8AA5 - chains CP1 and I of the 10 polymer chains in the assembly; structure by electron microscopy, 2.46 A resolution.

# Chain CP1
Molecule: TnsB
From: Scytonema hofmannii
Chain sequence (596 residues; numbered 1 to 596; the number before each row is that of its first residue):
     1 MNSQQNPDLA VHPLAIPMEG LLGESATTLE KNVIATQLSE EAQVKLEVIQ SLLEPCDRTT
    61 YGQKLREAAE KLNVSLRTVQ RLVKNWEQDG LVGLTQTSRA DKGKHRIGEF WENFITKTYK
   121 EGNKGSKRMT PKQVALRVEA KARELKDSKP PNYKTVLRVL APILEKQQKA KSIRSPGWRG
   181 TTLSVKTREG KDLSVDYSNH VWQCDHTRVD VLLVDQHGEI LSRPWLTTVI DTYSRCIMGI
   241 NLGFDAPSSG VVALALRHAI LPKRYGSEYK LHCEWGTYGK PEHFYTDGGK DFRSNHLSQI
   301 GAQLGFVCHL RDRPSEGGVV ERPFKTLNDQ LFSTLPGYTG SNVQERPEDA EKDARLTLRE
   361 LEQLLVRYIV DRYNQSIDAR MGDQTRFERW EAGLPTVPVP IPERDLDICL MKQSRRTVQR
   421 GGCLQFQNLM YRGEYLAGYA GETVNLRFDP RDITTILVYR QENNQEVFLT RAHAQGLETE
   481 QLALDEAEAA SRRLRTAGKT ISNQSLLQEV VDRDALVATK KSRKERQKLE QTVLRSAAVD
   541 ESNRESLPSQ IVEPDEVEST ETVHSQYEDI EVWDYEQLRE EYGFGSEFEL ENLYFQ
Disordered / not traced: 1-195, 288-293, 312-322, 340-352, 523-596
Reported in the primary citation:
  - binding site for Target_2: Arg-416, Gln-427, Asn-428
  - binding site for LE_Target: Arg-58, Arg-66, Arg-77, Lys-84, Arg-158, Arg-174, Lys-290
  - binding site for LE_PolyA: Thr-78, Arg-81, Arg-99, Lys-154, Arg-179
  - specificity-determining residues: Arg-106
  - binding site for RE_Target (chain I): Arg-174, Arg-223, Arg-416, Gln-425, Asn-428
  - conformationally variable residues (order/disorder transition): Ser-502 to Ser-522
  - catalytic residues: Asp-205, Asp-287, Glu-321
  - mutagenesis - R77A, R81A, R158A, R223A, R380A: decreased catalytic activity
  - binding site for RE_PolyA: Arg-179, Arg-380

# Chain I
Molecule: RE_Target
Sequence (79 nucleotides; each row starts with the number of its first residue):
     1 ATAAGGATTT TACTGATGAC AATAATTTGT CACAACGACA TATAATTAGT CACTGTACAC
    61 GTAGAGACGT AGCAATGCT
Disordered / not traced: 1-32, 79

# How chain CP1 and chain I interact
Residue-residue contacts (14; chain CP1 residue first):
  Arg-416(CP1) / DC53(I)  salt bridge to the phosphate
  Arg-416(CP1) / DT54(I)  phosphate contact
  Thr-417(CP1) / DT54(I)  hydrogen bond to the phosphate
  Thr-417(CP1) / DG55(I)  phosphate contact
  Gln-425(CP1) / DC53(I)  hydrogen bond to the phosphate
  Gln-425(CP1) / DT54(I)  base contact
  Phe-426(CP1) / DC53(I)  phosphate contact
  Gln-427(CP1) / DC53(I)  hydrogen bond to the phosphate
  Asn-428(CP1) / DA52(I)  phosphate contact
  Asn-428(CP1) / DC53(I)  hydrogen bond to the phosphate
  Ser-491(CP1) / DA52(I)  phosphate contact
  Arg-495(CP1) / DT50(I)  sugar contact
  Arg-495(CP1) / DC51(I)  salt bridge to the phosphate
  Arg-495(CP1) / DA52(I)  phosphate contact
Interface residues without a listed pair, chain CP1 (11 interface residues in all): Arg-415, Gln-419, Lys-499

# Summary
11 residues of chain CP1 and 6 residues of chain I are in contact; the contacts include 4 hydrogen bonds and 2
salt bridges. Polar contacts include Thr-417(CP1)/DT54(I), Gln-425(CP1)/DC53(I) and Gln-427(CP1)/DC53(I). The
paper reports catalytic residues Asp-205(CP1), Asp-287(CP1) and Glu-321(CP1); R77A, R81A and R158A of chain
CP1, among others, reduce catalytic activity; 5 substitutions were tested in all.
Here chain CP1 is TnsB (Scytonema hofmannii) and chain I is RE_Target. Entry 8AA5 (Cryo-EM structure of the
strand transfer complex of the TnsB transposase (type V-K CRISPR-associated transposon)) was determined by
electron microscopy.
